PDB entry 3NCW | X-ray diffraction, 2.80 A resolution | chain A

== Chain A ==
Name: Intimin adherence protein
From: Escherichia coli O157:H7
Reference sequence: C6UYL6 (C6UYL6_ECO5T); residues 747-934 here = UniProt positions 747-934
Sequence (189 residues; each row starts with the number of its first residue):
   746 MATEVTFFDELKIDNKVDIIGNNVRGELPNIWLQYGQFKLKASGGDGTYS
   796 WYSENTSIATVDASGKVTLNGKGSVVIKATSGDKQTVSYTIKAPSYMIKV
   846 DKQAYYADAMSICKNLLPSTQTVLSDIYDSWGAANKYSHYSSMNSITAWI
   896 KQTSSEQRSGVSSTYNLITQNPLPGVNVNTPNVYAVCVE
Disordered / not traced: 746-751
Disulfides: Cys-858/Cys-932
Construct notes: initiating methionine (746)
Reported in the primary citation:
  - conformationally variable residues (side-chain flip): Asn-927

== In short ==
The paper reports conformational variability at Asn-927.
Chain A is Intimin adherence protein (Escherichia coli O157:H7); the structure, Crystal structure of EHEC
O157:H7 intimin, was determined by X-ray diffraction, deposited together with 3NCX.
